PDB entry 7YYO | electron microscopy, 2.87 A resolution | chains A and M of the 16 polymer chains in the assembly

# Chain A (and M)
Name: Ribulose bisphosphate carboxylase large chain
Notes: EC 4.1.1.39; chain M of this document is another copy of the same molecule, construct and numbering; everything in this record applies to it too
Reference sequence: A5CKD0 (A5CKD0_9CYAN); numbering as in UniProt (aligned over 1-470)
Amino-acid sequence (470 residues; row label = number of the first residue in the row):
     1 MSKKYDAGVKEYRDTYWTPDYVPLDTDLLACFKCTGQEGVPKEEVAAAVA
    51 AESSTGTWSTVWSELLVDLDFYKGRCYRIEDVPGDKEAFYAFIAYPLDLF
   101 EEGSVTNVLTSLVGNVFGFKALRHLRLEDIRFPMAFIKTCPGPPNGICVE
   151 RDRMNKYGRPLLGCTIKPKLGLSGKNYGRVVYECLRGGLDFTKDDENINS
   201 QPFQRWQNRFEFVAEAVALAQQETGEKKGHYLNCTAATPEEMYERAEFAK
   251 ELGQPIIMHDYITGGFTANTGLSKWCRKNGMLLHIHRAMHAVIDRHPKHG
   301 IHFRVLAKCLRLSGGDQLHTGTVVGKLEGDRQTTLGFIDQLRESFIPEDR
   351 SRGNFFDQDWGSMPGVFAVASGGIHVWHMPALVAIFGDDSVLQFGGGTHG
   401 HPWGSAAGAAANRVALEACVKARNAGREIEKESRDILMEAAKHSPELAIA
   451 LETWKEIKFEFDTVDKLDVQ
Disordered / not traced: 1-10, 329, 457-470
Ion coordination: Mg2+ near G373 (its only coordinating residue here)
Ligand contacts: 2-carboxyarabinitol-1,5-diphosphate (CAP): K167, G372, G373, F394, G395, G396, G397, G400, W454

# Interface between chain A and chain M
Contacting residue pairs (6; chain A residue first):
  L97(A) - K138(M)
  D98(A) - S362(M)
  E102(A) - K138(M)  salt bridge
  K138(A) - L97(M)
  K138(A) - E102(M)  salt bridge
  S362(A) - D98(M)
Interface residues without a listed pair, chain A (8 interface residues in all): M134, A135, T139
Interface residues without a listed pair, chain M (8 interface residues in all): M134, A135, T139

# Summary
The chain A/chain M interface involves 8 residues from each chain, with 2 salt bridges. The salt-bridged pair
is E102(A)-K138(M). Bound to chain A: 2-carboxyarabinitol-1,5-diphosphate.
Chain A and chain M are both Ribulose bisphosphate carboxylase large chain; the structure, Cryo-EM structure
of an a-carboxysome RuBisCO enzyme at 2.9 A resolution, was determined by electron microscopy together with
8CMY from the same study.
